PDB entry 5X0X | electron microscopy, 3.97 A resolution | chains A and J of the 11 polymer chains in the assembly

Chain A:
Molecule: Histone H3.2
From: Xenopus laevis
UniProt: P84233 (H32_XENLA); residues 0-135 here correspond to UniProt positions 1-136 (UniProt number = residue number + 1)
Amino-acid sequence (136 residues; numbered 0 to 135; the number before each row is that of its first residue; numbering starts at 0):
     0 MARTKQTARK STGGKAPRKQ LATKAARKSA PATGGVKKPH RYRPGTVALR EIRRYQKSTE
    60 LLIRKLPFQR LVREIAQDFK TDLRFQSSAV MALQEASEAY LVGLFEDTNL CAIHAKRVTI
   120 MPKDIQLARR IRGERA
Unresolved in the structure: 0-36, 135
Curated features (UniProtKB/Swiss-Prot):
  - modified residue: Arg2 (Asymmetric dimethylarginine), Thr3 (Phosphothreonine), Lys4 (Allysine), Gln5 (5-glutamyl dopamine), Thr6 (Phosphothreonine), Arg8 (Citrulline), Lys9 (N6,N6,N6-trimethyllysine), Ser10 (ADP-ribosylserine), Thr11 (Phosphothreonine), Lys14 (N6-(2-hydroxyisobutyryl)lysine), Arg17 (Asymmetric dimethylarginine), Lys18 (N6-(2-hydroxyisobutyryl)lysine), Lys23 (N6-(2-hydroxyisobutyryl)lysine), Arg26 (Citrulline), Lys27 (N6,N6,N6-trimethyllysine), Ser28 (ADP-ribosylserine), Lys36 (N6,N6,N6-trimethyllysine), Lys37 (N6-methyllysine), Tyr41 (Phosphotyrosine), Lys56 (N6,N6,N6-trimethyllysine) and 8 more in UniProt
  - lipidation: Cys110 (S-palmitoyl cysteine)

Chain J:
Molecule: 167-nt DNA strand
Sequence (167 nucleotides; numbered -19 to 147; the number before each row is that of its first residue; numbers below 1 keep their minus sign (DA-19 is residue -19)):
   -19 ATCGTACTTC TCGACAAGCT ATCGGATGTA TATATCTGAC ACGTGCCTGG AGACTAGGGA
    41 GTAATCCCCT TGGCGGTTAA AACGCGGGGG ACAGCGCGTA CGTGCGTTTA AGCGGTGCTA
   101 GAGCTGTCTA CGACCAATTG AGCGGCCTCG GCACCGGGAT TCTCGAT
Unresolved in the structure: -19 to 0, 147

Interface between chain A and chain J:
Contacting residue pairs (22):
  His39(A) - DC144(J)  hydrogen bond to the sugar
  Arg40(A) - DC144(J)  sugar contact
  Tyr41(A) - DT143(J)  phosphate contact
  Tyr41(A) - DC144(J)  phosphate contact
  Arg42(A) - DC144(J)  hydrogen bond to the phosphate
  Arg42(A) - DG145(J)  salt bridge to the phosphate
  Thr45(A) - DC144(J)  hydrogen bond to the phosphate
  Arg63(A) - DA60(J)  hydrogen bond to the phosphate
  Arg63(A) - DA61(J)  salt bridge to the phosphate
  Arg72(A) - DT51(J)  salt bridge to the phosphate
  Leu82(A) - DT51(J)  phosphate contact
  Arg83(A) - DT50(J)  phosphate contact
  Arg83(A) - DT51(J)  phosphate contact
  Phe84(A) - DT50(J)  sugar contact
  Phe84(A) - DT51(J)  phosphate contact
  Gln85(A) - DT50(J)  phosphate contact
  Ser86(A) - DT50(J)  phosphate contact
  Arg116(A) - DA71(J)  phosphate contact
  Arg116(A) - DC72(J)  phosphate contact
  Val117(A) - DG70(J)  sugar contact
  Val117(A) - DA71(J)  hydrogen bond to the phosphate
  Thr118(A) - DA71(J)  hydrogen bond to the phosphate
Other interface residues (no listed pair), chain A (18 interface residues in all): Pro43, Lys115, Met120
Other interface residues (no listed pair), chain J (11 interface residues in all): DG69

In short:
18 residues of chain A and 11 residues of chain J are in contact, with 6 hydrogen bonds and 3 salt bridges.
Polar contacts include His39(A)-DC144(J), Arg42(A)-DC144(J) and Thr45(A)-DC144(J).
Chain A is Histone H3.2 (Xenopus laevis) and chain J is a 167-nt DNA strand; the structure, Complex of
Snf2-Nucleosome complex with Snf2 bound to position +6 of the nucleosome, was determined by electron
microscopy, deposited together with 5X0Y.
